PDB entry 2FGV | X-ray diffraction, 1.50 A resolution | chains A and B

== Chain A (and B) ==
Molecule: Protease
Source organism: Human immunodeficiency virus 1
Notes: EC 3.4.23.16; chain B of this document is another copy of the same molecule, construct and numbering; everything in this record applies to it too
UniProtKB: O38716 (O38716_9HIV1); residues 1-99 here = UniProt positions 1-99
Chain sequence (99 residues; numbered 1 to 99; the number before each row is that of its first residue):
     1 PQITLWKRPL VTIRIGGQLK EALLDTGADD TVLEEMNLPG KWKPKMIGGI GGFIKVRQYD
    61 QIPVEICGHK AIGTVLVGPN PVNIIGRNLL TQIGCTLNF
Differences from the reference sequence: engineered mutation K7 (Gln in O38716), V64 (Ile in O38716), N80 (Thr in O38716)
Small-molecule neighbours: asparagine / DIQ / (2S)-2-amino-3-phenylpropane-1,1-diol / tertiary-butylamine / quinoline-2-carboxylic acid: L23, D25, G27, A28, D29, D30, V32, I47, G48, G49, I50, F53, N80, P81, V82, I84
Reported in the primary citation:
  - mutagenesis - T80N (1,500-fold): decreased binding to SQV
  - mutagenesis - D25A, T80N: abolished catalytic activity on Gag
  - contacts within the chain: P79-N80 (hydrogen bond), V32-N80, L33-N80, N80-V82 (hydrogen bond), N80-P81 (hydrogen bond)
  - conformationally variable residues (loop rearrangement, side-chain flip): P79 to V82
  - binding site for the ligand DIQ: V82
  - binding site for (2S)-2-amino-3-phenylpropane-1,1-diol: N80
  - binding site for quinoline-2-carboxylic acid: G48
  - binding site for asparagine: I50
  - mutagenesis - T80N: abolished binding to pepstatin
  - catalytic residues: D25 (citing earlier work)

== Interface between chain A and chain B ==
Residue-residue contacts - 97 pairs, chain A then chain B:
  P1(A) with L97(B); N98(B); F99(B), hydrogen bond (backbone-backbone)
  Q2(A) with T96(B); L97(B); N98(B), hydrogen bond
  I3(A) with T96(B); L97(B), hydrogen bond (backbone-backbone)
  L5(A) with T26(B); R87(B), hydrogen bond (backbone-side chain); L90(B), hydrophobic; T91(B); C95(B)
  W6(A) with R87(B), hydrogen bond (backbone-side chain); T91(B)
  K7(A) with R87(B)
  R8(A) with D29(B), salt bridge; R87(B)
  P9(A) with T26(B); R87(B)
  L23(A) with G27(B)
  L24(A) with T26(B), hydrogen bond (backbone-side chain); L97(B), hydrophobic; F99(B), hydrophobic
  D25(A) with D25(B); T26(B); G27(B)
  T26(A) with L5(B); P9(B); L24(B), hydrogen bond (side chain-backbone); D25(B); T26(B), hydrogen bond (side chain-backbone); L97(B)
  G27(A) with L23(B); D25(B), hydrogen bond (backbone-side chain)
  D29(A) with R8(B), salt bridge
  I47(A) with I50(B), hydrophobic
  G48(A) with I50(B)
  G49(A) with I50(B)
  I50(A) with I47(B); G48(B); G49(B); I50(B), hydrogen bond (backbone-backbone); G51(B), hydrogen bond (backbone-backbone); G52(B); I54(B), hydrophobic; N80(B)
  G51(A) with G51(B); G52(B); I54(B)
  G52(A) with G51(B)
  I54(A) with I50(B)
  C67(A) with F99(B), hydrophobic
  H69(A) with F99(B)
  R87(A) with L5(B), hydrogen bond (side chain-backbone); W6(B), hydrogen bond (side chain-backbone); K7(B); R8(B); P9(B)
  L90(A) with L5(B), hydrophobic
  T91(A) with L5(B); W6(B)
  I93(A) with F99(B)
  G94(A) with N98(B); F99(B)
  C95(A) with L5(B); L97(B), hydrophobic; N98(B); F99(B), hydrophobic
  T96(A) with Q2(B), hydrogen bond; I3(B); T4(B); T96(B); L97(B); N98(B), hydrogen bond (backbone-backbone)
  L97(A) with P1(B); Q2(B); I3(B), hydrogen bond (backbone-backbone); P9(B), hydrophobic; L24(B), hydrophobic; T26(B); C95(B), hydrophobic; T96(B); L97(B), hydrophobic
  N98(A) with P1(B); Q2(B), hydrogen bond; G94(B); C95(B); T96(B), hydrogen bond (backbone-backbone); N98(B), hydrogen bond
  F99(A) with P1(B), hydrogen bond (backbone-backbone); I3(B), hydrophobic; L24(B), hydrophobic; H69(B); I93(B); G94(B); C95(B), hydrophobic
Other interface residues (no listed pair), chain A (37 interface residues in all): T4, V32, I66, I84
Other interface residues (no listed pair), chain B (40 interface residues in all): V32, F53, I66, C67, P79, I84
From the paper, about this interface:
  - specific contacts: P79(B)-I50(A) (water-mediated contact), N80(B)-I50(A) (water-mediated contact), P81(B)-I50(A) (water-mediated contact)

== Overview ==
Chain A and chain B form an interface of 37 and 40 residues respectively, with 20 hydrogen bonds and 2 salt
bridges. Among the polar pairs are R8(A)-D29(B), Q2(A)-N98(B) and L5(A)-R87(B). The paper describes
water-mediated contacts between P79(B) and I50(A), N80(B) and I50(A) and P81(B) and I50(A). From the paper:
the catalytic residue D25(A); D25A and T80N of chain A abolish catalytic activity on Gag.
Chain A and chain B are both Protease (Human immunodeficiency virus 1); the structure, X-ray crystal structure
of HIV-1 Protease T80N variant in complex with the inhibitor saquinavir used to ..., was determined by X-ray
diffraction, deposited together with 2FGU.
